PDB entry 7VBC | electron microscopy, 3.01 A resolution | chains A and I of the 16 polymer chains in the assembly

Chain A:
Molecule: DNA-directed RNA polymerase I subunit RPA1
Organism: Homo sapiens
Notes: EC 2.7.7.6
UniProt: O95602 (RPA1_HUMAN); residue numbers follow UniProt; this construct covers 1-1719
Sequence (1719 residues; numbered 1 to 1719; the number before each row is that of its first residue):
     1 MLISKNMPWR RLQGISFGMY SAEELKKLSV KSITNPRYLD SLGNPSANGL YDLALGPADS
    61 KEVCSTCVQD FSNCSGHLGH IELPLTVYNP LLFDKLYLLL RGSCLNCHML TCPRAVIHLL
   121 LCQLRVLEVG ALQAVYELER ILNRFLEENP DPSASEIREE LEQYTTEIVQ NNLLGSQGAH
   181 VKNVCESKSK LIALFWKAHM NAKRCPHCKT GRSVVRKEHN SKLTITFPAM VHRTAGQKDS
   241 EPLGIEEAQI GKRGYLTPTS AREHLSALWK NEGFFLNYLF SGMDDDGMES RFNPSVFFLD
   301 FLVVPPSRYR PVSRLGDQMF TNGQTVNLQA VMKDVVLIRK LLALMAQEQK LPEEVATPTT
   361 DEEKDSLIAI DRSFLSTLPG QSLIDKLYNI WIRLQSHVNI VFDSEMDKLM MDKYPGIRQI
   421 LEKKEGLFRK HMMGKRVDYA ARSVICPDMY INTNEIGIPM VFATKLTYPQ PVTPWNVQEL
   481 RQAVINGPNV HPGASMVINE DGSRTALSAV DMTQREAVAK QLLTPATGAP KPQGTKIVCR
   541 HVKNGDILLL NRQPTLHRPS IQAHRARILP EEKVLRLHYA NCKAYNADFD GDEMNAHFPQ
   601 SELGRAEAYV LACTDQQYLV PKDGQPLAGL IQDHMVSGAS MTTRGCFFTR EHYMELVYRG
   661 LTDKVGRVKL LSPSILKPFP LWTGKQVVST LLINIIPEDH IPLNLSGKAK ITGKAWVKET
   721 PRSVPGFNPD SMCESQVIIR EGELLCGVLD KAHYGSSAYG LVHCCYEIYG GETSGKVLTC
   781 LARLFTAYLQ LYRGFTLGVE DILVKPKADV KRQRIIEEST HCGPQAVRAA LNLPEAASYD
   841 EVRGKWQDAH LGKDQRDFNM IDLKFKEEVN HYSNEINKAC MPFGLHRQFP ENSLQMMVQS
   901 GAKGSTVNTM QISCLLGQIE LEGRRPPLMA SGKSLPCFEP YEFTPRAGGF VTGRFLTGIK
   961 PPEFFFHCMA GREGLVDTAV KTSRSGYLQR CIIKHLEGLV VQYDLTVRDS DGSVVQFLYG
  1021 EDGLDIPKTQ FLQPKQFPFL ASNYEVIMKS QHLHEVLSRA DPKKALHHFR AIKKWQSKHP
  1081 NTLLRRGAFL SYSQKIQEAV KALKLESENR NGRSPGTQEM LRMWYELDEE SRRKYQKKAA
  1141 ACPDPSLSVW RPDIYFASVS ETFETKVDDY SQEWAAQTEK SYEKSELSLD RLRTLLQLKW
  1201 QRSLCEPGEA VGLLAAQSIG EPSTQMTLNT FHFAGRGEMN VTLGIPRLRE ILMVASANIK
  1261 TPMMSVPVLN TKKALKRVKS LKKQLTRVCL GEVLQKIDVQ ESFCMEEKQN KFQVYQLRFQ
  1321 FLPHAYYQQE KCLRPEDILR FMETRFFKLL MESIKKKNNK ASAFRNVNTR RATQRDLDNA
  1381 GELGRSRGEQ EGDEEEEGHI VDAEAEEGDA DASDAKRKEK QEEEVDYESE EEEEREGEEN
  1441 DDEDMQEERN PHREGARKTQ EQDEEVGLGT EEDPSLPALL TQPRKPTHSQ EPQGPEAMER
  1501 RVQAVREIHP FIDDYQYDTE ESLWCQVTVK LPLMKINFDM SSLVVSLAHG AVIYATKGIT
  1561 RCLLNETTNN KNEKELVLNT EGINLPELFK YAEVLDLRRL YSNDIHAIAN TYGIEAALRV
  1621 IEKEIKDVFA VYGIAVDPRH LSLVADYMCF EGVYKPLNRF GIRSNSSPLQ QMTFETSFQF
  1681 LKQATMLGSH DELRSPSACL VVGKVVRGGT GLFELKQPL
Not modelled in the structure: 1-5, 146-152, 228-252, 282-290, 349-380, 525-532, 1227-1238, 1302-1312, 1363-1495
Swiss-Prot annotation at these positions:
  - region: Asp403 to Gly416 (Rudder)
  - binding site (Zn(2+)): Cys64, Cys67, Cys74, His77, Cys104, Cys107, Cys205, Cys208
  - binding site (DNA): Lys424, Arg429, Arg436, Arg1249
  - binding site (RNA): Arg552, Asp592
  - binding site (Mg(2+)): Asp588, Asp590, Asp592
  - site (NTP recognition and base pairing): Pro554, Gly798
  - modified residue (Phosphoserine): Ser240, Ser1386
  - natural variant: Asp59 (D59V: In AFDCIN; uncertain significance), Arg393 (R393H: In AFDCIN; uncertain significance), Arg481 (R481K: In AFDCIN; uncertain significance), Met496 (M496I: In AFDCIN), Glu593 (E593Q: In AFDCIN), Thr642 (T642N: In HLD27), Ser934 (S934L: In HLD27; uncertain significance), Val1241 (V1241I: In AFDCIN), Val1299 (V1299F: In AFDCIN; uncertain significance), Glu1330 (deletion: In AFDCIN), Cys1562 (C1562F: In AFDCIN), Val1631 (V1631M: In AFDCIN; uncertain significance), 1 further natural variant entry in UniProt
Bound ions: Zn2+ site 1: Cys64, Cys74, His77; Zn2+ site 2 near Cys104 (its only coordinating residue here); Mg2+: Asp590 (shared with 1 residue of chain R)
Reported in the primary citation:
  - disease-associated variants - E593Q: decreased catalytic activity (citing earlier work)

Chain I:
Molecule: DNA-directed RNA polymerase I subunit RPA12
Organism: Homo sapiens
UniProt: Q9P1U0 (RPA12_HUMAN); numbering as in UniProt (aligned over 1-126)
Sequence (126 residues; row label = number of the first residue in the row):
     1 MSVMDLANTC SSFQSDLDFC SDCGSVLPLP GAQDTVTCIR CGFNINVRDF EGKVVKTSVV
    61 FHQLGTAMPM SVEEGPECQG PVVDRRCPRC GHEGMAYHTR QMRSADEGQT VFYTCTNCKF
   121 QEKEDS
Not modelled in the structure: 1-6, 67-79
Swiss-Prot annotation at these positions:
  - zinc finger: Cys20 to Cys41 (C4-type), Val83 to Lys123 (TFIIS-type)
  - motif: Asp106, Glu107 (Hairpin)
  - binding site (Zn(2+)): Cys20, Cys23, Cys38, Cys41, Cys87, Cys90, Cys115, Cys118
Reported in the primary citation:
  - catalytic residues: Asp106, Glu107 (proposed by the authors, not directly observed)

How chain A and chain I interact:
Residue-residue contacts (70; chain A residue first):
  Asn832(A) - Gly65(I)
  Pro834(A) - Thr66(I)
  Glu867(A) - Gly80(I)
  Asn870(A) - Pro81(I)  hydrogen bond (side chain-backbone)
  Asn870(A) - Val82(I)  hydrogen bond (side chain-backbone)
  Asn870(A) - Val83(I)
  Ser873(A) - Val83(I)
  Asn874(A) - Val83(I)
  Asn874(A) - Asp84(I)
  Asn877(A) - Val83(I)
  Asn877(A) - Arg85(I)  hydrogen bond (backbone-side chain)
  Asn877(A) - Tyr97(I)  hydrogen bond
  Lys878(A) - Arg85(I)
  Met881(A) - Arg85(I)
  Pro882(A) - Arg85(I)
  Gly904(A) - Ser126(I)
  Ser905(A) - Ser126(I)  hydrogen bond (side chain-backbone)
  Thr906(A) - Tyr113(I)
  Val907(A) - Tyr97(I)  hydrophobic
  Val907(A) - Thr99(I)
  Val907(A) - Gln109(I)  hydrogen bond (backbone-side chain)
  Val907(A) - Val111(I)  hydrophobic
  Val907(A) - Tyr113(I)
  Asn908(A) - Gln109(I)
  Asn908(A) - Ser126(I)  hydrogen bond
  Met910(A) - Arg85(I)
  Met910(A) - Tyr97(I)
  Gln911(A) - Thr99(I)
  Gln911(A) - Gln109(I)  hydrogen bond
  Glu920(A) - His98(I)  salt bridge
  Gly971(A) - Gln101(I)
  Gly974(A) - Gln101(I)
  Gly974(A) - Arg103(I)
  Leu975(A) - Arg103(I)  hydrogen bond (backbone-backbone)
  Leu975(A) - Ser104(I)
  Leu975(A) - Ala105(I)
  Asp977(A) - Met102(I)
  Thr978(A) - Met102(I)
  Thr978(A) - Arg103(I)
  Gly1291(A) - Ser58(I)
  Glu1292(A) - Ser58(I)
  Glu1292(A) - Val60(I)
  Leu1294(A) - Ser58(I)
  Leu1294(A) - Val59(I)
  Gln1295(A) - Val54(I)
  Lys1296(A) - Gly52(I)
  Lys1296(A) - Lys53(I)
  Ile1297(A) - Glu51(I)
  Ile1297(A) - Gly52(I)
  Ile1297(A) - Lys53(I)
  Asp1298(A) - Glu51(I)
  Val1299(A) - Asp49(I)
  Val1299(A) - Glu51(I)
  Gln1300(A) - Asp49(I)
  Gln1300(A) - Phe50(I)
  Leu1322(A) - Ser58(I)
  Leu1322(A) - Val59(I)  hydrophobic
  Leu1322(A) - Val60(I)
  Pro1323(A) - Phe61(I)
  Tyr1326(A) - Val60(I)
  Tyr1326(A) - Leu64(I)  hydrophobic
  Tyr1327(A) - Val60(I)
  Val1545(A) - Lys53(I)
  Ala1630(A) - Phe120(I)
  Ala1630(A) - Gln121(I)
  Val1631(A) - Gln121(I)
  Tyr1632(A) - Glu122(I)
  Tyr1632(A) - Lys123(I)
  Gly1633(A) - Gln121(I)
  Gly1633(A) - Glu122(I)
Interface residues without a listed pair, chain A (49 interface residues in all): Asp588, Leu833, Lys845, Lys866, Ala970, Met1226, Val1293, Glu1301
Interface residues without a listed pair, chain I (41 interface residues in all): Val47, Arg48, Lys56, Gln63, Arg100, Glu107

Summary:
The interface between chain A and chain I involves 49 residues on one side and 41 on the other; the contacts
include 9 hydrogen bonds and 1 salt bridge. Polar contacts include Glu920(A)-His98(I), Asn870(A)-Pro81(I) and
Asn870(A)-Val82(I). The paper reports catalytic residues Asp106(I) and Glu107(I); E593Q of chain A reduces
catalytic activity.
Here chain A is DNA-directed RNA polymerase I subunit RPA1 and chain I is DNA-directed RNA polymerase I
subunit RPA12, both from Homo sapiens. Entry 7VBC (Back track state of human RNA Polymerase I Elongation
Complex) was determined by electron microscopy together with 7VBB and 7VBA from the same study.
